4Q5O - chains A and B; structure by X-ray diffraction, 2.64 A resolution.

# Chain A (and B)
Name: Ectoine hydroxylase
From: Sphingopyxis alaskensis RB2256
Notes: chain B of this document is another copy of the same molecule, construct and numbering; everything in this record applies to it too
UniProtKB: Q1GNW5 (Q1GNW5_SPHAL); residue numbers follow UniProt; this construct covers 1-306
Amino-acid sequence (314 residues; numbered -7 to 306; the number before each row is that of its first residue; numbers below 1 keep their minus sign (His-7 is residue -7)):
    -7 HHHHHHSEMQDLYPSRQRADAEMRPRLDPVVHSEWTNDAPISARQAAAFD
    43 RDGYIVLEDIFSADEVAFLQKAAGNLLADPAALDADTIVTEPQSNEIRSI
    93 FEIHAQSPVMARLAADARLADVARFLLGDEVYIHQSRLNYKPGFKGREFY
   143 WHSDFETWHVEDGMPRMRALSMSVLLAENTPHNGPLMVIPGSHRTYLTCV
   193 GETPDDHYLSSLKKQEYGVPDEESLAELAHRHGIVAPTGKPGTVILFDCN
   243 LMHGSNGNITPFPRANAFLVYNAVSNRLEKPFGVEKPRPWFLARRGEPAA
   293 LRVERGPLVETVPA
Not modelled in the structure: -7 to 1, 192-209, 302-306
Sequence notes: expression tag (-7 to 0)
Metal / ion sites: Fe ion: His144, Asp146, His245 (together with 2-oxoglutaric acid, 6CS)
Residues lining bound ligands:
  - 6CS ((4S,5S)-5-hydroxy-2-methyl-1,4,5,6-tetrahydropyrimidine-4-carboxylic acid): Gln127, Arg129, Phe141, His144, Asp146, Thr149, Trp150, His245, Phe260, Arg280
  - 2-oxoglutaric acid (AKG): Arg129, Asn131, Lys133, Phe141, His144, Leu178, His245, Ser247, Phe260
Curated features (UniProtKB/Swiss-Prot):
  - binding site (L-ectoine): Gln127
  - binding site (2-oxoglutarate): Lys133
  - binding site (Fe cation): His144, Asp146, His245
  - site: Trp150 (Important for ectoine stabilization)
  - mutagenesis: Gln127 (Q127A: Loss of dioxygenase activity), Arg139 to Glu140 (No effect on the dioxygenase activity and on the dimerization), Thr149 (T149A: Strong reduction in the production of 5-hydroxyectoine), Trp150 (W150A: Loss of dioxygenase activity), Arg280 (R280A: Strong reduction in the production of 5-hydroxyectoine)
From the paper describing this entry:
  - conformationally variable residues (order/disorder transition): Cys191 to Gly210
  - Fe ion coordination: His144, Asp146, His245
  - binding site for 2-oxoglutaric acid: Arg129, Phe141, Ser247, Arg256, Phe260
  - contacts within the chain: Phe93-Arg129, Arg129-Asn131, Gln127-Arg129
  - binding site for 6CS: Gln127, His144, Asp146, Thr149, Trp150, Arg280, Leu284
  - mutagenesis - Q127A, W150A: abolished catalytic activity
  - mutagenesis - T149A, R280A: decreased catalytic activity
  - self-association interface (contacts with another copy of this molecule): Arg139, Glu140
  - mutagenesis - R139A, R139A/E140A, E140A: unchanged catalytic activity
  - mutagenesis - R139A/E140A: unchanged binding to Ectoine hydroxylase (chain A)

# Interface between chain A and chain B
Contacting residue pairs - 41 pairs, chain A then chain B:
  Phe136(A) with Tyr142(B); Glu214(B); Leu217(B), hydrophobic
  Lys137(A) with Tyr142(B); Glu214(B)
  Glu140(A) with Arg139(B), salt bridge; Gly249(B); Ile251(B)
  Tyr142(A) with Phe136(B)
  Trp143(A) with Ile251(B), hydrogen bond (side chain-backbone)
  His174(A) with Met179(B); Ile226(B), hydrogen bond (side chain-backbone); Ala228(B); Asn248(B), hydrogen bond (backbone-side chain)
  Met179(A) with His174(B); Ile251(B), hydrophobic
  Glu214(A) with Phe136(B); Lys137(B), salt bridge
  Leu217(A) with Phe136(B), hydrophobic
  Ala218(A) with Pro253(B), hydrophobic
  Ala221(A) with Pro253(B), hydrophobic; Phe254(B)
  Ile226(A) with His174(B), hydrogen bond (backbone-side chain); Thr252(B); Phe254(B), hydrophobic
  Ala228(A) with His174(B)
  Ser247(A) with Ile251(B)
  Asn248(A) with His174(B), hydrogen bond (side chain-backbone); Gly249(B); Ile251(B), hydrogen bond (side chain-backbone)
  Gly249(A) with Asn248(B)
  Asn250(A) with Asn248(B)
  Ile251(A) with Glu140(B); Phe141(B); Trp143(B), hydrogen bond (backbone-side chain); Ser247(B); Asn248(B), hydrogen bond (backbone-side chain)
  Thr252(A) with Met179(B)
  Pro253(A) with Ala221(B), hydrophobic
  Phe254(A) with Ala221(B), hydrophobic; Ile226(B), hydrophobic
Other interface residues (no listed pair), chain A (25 interface residues in all): Phe141, Pro173, Val227, Gly246
Other interface residues (no listed pair), chain B (26 interface residues in all): Pro173, Ala218, Val227, Gly246, Asn250

# In short
Chain A and chain B form an interface of 25 and 26 residues respectively; the contacts include 8 hydrogen
bonds and 2 salt bridges. Polar contacts include Glu140(A)-Arg139(B), Glu214(A)-Lys137(B) and
Trp143(A)-Ile251(B). From the paper: a binding site for 6CS at Gln127(A), His144(A) and Asp146(A) among
others; Q127A and W150A of chain A abolish catalytic activity; 7 substitutions were tested in all.
Chain A and chain B are both Ectoine hydroxylase (Sphingopyxis alaskensis RB2256); the structure, Crystal
structure of EctD from S. alaskensis with 2-oxoglutarate and 5-hydroxyectoine, was determined by X-ray
diffraction, deposited together with 4MHR and 4MHU.
